4XD7 - chains C and G of the 8 polymer chains in the assembly; structure by X-ray diffraction, 3.90 A resolution.

# Chain C
Molecule: ATP synthase subunit alpha
Source organism: Bacillus sp. PS3
Notes: EC 3.6.3.14
UniProt: Q5KUJ1 (ATPA_GEOKA); numbering as in UniProt (aligned over 1-502)
Sequence (502 residues; each row starts with the number of its first residue):
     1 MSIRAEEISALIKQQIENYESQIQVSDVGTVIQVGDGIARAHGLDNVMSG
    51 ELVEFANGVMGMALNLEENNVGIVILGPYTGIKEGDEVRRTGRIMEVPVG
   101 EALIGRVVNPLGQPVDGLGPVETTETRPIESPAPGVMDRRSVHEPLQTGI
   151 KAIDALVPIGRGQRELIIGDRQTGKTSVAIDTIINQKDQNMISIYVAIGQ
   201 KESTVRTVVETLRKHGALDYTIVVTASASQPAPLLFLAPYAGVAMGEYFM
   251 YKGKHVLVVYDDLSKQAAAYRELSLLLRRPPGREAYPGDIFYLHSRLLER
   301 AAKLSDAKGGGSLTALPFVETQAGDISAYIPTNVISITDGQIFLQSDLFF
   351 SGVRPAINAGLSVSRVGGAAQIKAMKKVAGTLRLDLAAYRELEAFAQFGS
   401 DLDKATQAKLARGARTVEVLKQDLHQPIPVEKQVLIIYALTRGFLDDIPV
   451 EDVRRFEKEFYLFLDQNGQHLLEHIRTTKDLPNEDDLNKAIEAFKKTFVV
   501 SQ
Not modelled in the structure: 1-25, 282, 351
Differences from the reference sequence: conflict Ser193 (Cys in Q5KUJ1), Lys254 (Gln in Q5KUJ1), Phe463 (Trp in Q5KUJ1)
Modified positions: Mse1 (selenomethionine); Mse48, Mse60, Mse62, Mse95, Mse137, Mse191, Mse245, Mse250, Mse375 (selenomethionine; parent Met)
UniProt features mapped onto this chain:
  - binding site (ATP): Gly169 to Thr176
  - site: Ser362 (Required for activity)

# Chain G
Molecule: ATP synthase gamma chain
Source organism: Bacillus sp. PS3
UniProt: Q5KUJ2 (ATPG_GEOKA); residue numbers follow UniProt; this construct covers 1-285
Sequence (285 residues; each row starts with the number of its first residue):
     1 MASLRDIKTRINATKKTSQITKAMEMVSTSKLNRAEQNAKSFVPYMEKIQ
    51 EVVANVALGAGGASHPMLVSRPVKKTGYLVITSDRGLAGAYNSNVLRLVY
   101 QTIQKRHACPDEYAIIVIGRVGLSFFRKRNMPVILDITRLPDQPSFADIK
   151 EIARKTVGLFADGTFDELYMYYNHYVSAIQQEVTERKLLPLTDLAENKQR
   201 TVYEFEPSQEEILDVLLPQYAESLIYGALLDAKASEHAARMTAMKNATDN
   251 ANELIRTLTLSYNRARQAAITQEITEIVAGANALQ
Not modelled in the structure: 59-68, 105, 131-132, 163, 193-208, 285
Differences from the reference sequence: conflict Cys109 (Ser in Q5KUJ2)
Modified positions: Mse1, Mse24, Mse26, Mse46, Mse170, Mse241, Mse244 (selenomethionine; parent Met); Mse67, Mse131 (selenomethionine)

# Interface between chain C and chain G
Residue-residue contacts - 6 pairs, chain C then chain G:
  Pro281(C) with Ala279(G); Gly280(G); Ala283(G)
  Glu284(C) with Glu276(G)
  Ser327(C) with Arg5(G)
  Asp401(C) with Arg120(G), salt bridge
Interface residues without a listed pair, chain C (8 interface residues in all): Arg278, Pro280, Arg283, Asp325
Interface residues without a listed pair, chain G (8 interface residues in all): Ser3, Leu284

# Summary
The chain C/chain G interface involves 8 residues from each chain; the contacts include 1 salt bridge. The
salt-bridged pair is Asp401(C)-Arg120(G). UniProt lists 8 ATP-binding residues on chain C.
Here chain C is ATP synthase subunit alpha and chain G is ATP synthase gamma chain, both from Bacillus sp.
PS3. Entry 4XD7 (Structure of thermophilic F1-ATPase inhibited by epsilon subunit) was determined by X-ray
diffraction.
